Entry 6X3Z (electron microscopy, 3.23 A resolution); this record covers chains D and E of the 9 polymer chains in the assembly.

Chain D:
Molecule: Gamma-aminobutyric acid receptor subunit alpha-1
From: Homo sapiens
Reference sequence: P14867 (GBRA1_HUMAN); the construct has insertions or renumbered stretches relative to UniProt, so the offset changes along the chain: 1-312 = UniProt 28-339; 320-358 = UniProt 418-456
Sequence (358 residues; numbered 1 to 358; the number before each row is that of its first residue):
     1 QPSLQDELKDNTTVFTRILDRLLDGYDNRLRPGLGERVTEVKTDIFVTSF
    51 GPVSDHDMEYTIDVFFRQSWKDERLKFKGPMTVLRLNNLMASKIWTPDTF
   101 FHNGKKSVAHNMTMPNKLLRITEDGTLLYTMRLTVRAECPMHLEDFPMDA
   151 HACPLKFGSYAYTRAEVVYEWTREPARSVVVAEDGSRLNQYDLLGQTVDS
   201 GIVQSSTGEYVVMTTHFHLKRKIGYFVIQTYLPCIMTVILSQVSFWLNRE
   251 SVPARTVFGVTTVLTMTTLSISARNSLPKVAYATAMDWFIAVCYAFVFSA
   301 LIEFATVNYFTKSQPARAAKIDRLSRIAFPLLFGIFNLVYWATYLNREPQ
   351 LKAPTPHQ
Unresolved in the structure: 1-9, 348-358
Differences from the reference sequence: linker (313-319)
Swiss-Prot annotation at these positions:
  - binding site (4-aminobutanoate): Arg67, Thr130
  - binding site (3alpha-hydroxy-5alpha-pregnan-11,20-dione): Trp246
  - glycosylation (N-linked (GlcNAc...) asparagine): Asn11, Asn111
Disulfide bonds: Cys139-Cys153
Covalent attachments: N-acetylglucosamine (NAG) linked to Asn111
Ligand contacts: gamma-amino-butanoic acid (ABU): Phe65, Arg67, Leu118, Thr130

Chain E:
Molecule: Gamma-aminobutyric acid receptor subunit gamma-2
From: Homo sapiens
Reference sequence: P18507 (GBRG2_HUMAN); residues 3-322 here correspond to UniProt positions 42-361 (UniProt number = residue number + 39)
Sequence (417 residues; row label = number of the first residue in the row; numbers below 1 keep their minus sign (Trp-36 is residue -36)):
   -36 WSHPQFEKGGGSGGGSGGSSAWSHPQFEKLEVLFQGPQKSDDDYEDYASN
    14 KTWVLTPKVPEGDVTVILNNLLEGYDNKLRPDIGVKPTLIHTDMYVNSIG
    64 PVNAINMEYTIDIFFAQTWYDRRLKFNSTIKVLRLNSNMVGKIWIPDTFF
   114 RNSKKADAHWITTPNRMLRIWNDGRVLYTLRLTIDAECQLQLHNFPMDEH
   164 SCPLEFSSYGYPREEIVYQWKRSSVEVGDTRSWRLYQFSFVGLRNTTEVV
   214 KTTSGDYVVMSVYFDLSRRMGYFTIQTYIPCTLIVVLSWVSFWINKDAVP
   264 ARTSLGITTVLTMTTLSTIARKSLPKVSYVTAMDLFVSVCFIFVFSALVE
   314 YGTLHYFVSSQPARAAKMDSYARIFFPTAFCLFNLVYWVSYLYLSRGSGA
   364 TNFSLLKQAGDVEENPG
Unresolved in the structure: -36 to 24, 358-380
Differences from the reference sequence: linker (323-329)
Swiss-Prot annotation at these positions:
  - glycosylation (N-linked (GlcNAc...) asparagine): Asn13, Asn90, Asn208
Disulfide bonds: Cys151-Cys165
Covalent attachments: N-acetylglucosamine (NAG) linked to Asn208

Interface between chain D and chain E:
Contacting residue pairs - 94 pairs, chain D then chain E:
  Asp27(D) - Thr28(E)  hydrogen bond
  Asn28(D) - Asn101(E)  hydrogen bond (backbone-side chain)
  Arg29(D) - Leu31(E)
  Arg29(D) - Asn32(E)  hydrogen bond
  Arg29(D) - Leu35(E)
  Leu30(D) - Val27(E)  hydrophobic
  Leu30(D) - Thr28(E)
  Leu30(D) - Leu31(E)  hydrophobic
  Leu34(D) - Val27(E)  hydrophobic
  His56(D) - Tyr199(E)
  Asp57(D) - Arg197(E)  hydrogen bond (backbone-side chain)
  Asp57(D) - Tyr199(E)  hydrogen bond (backbone-side chain)
  Met58(D) - Tyr199(E)
  Trp95(D) - Asn99(E)
  Thr96(D) - Asn99(E)
  Pro97(D) - Thr126(E)
  Asp98(D) - Thr126(E)
  Thr99(D) - Ile124(E)
  Thr99(D) - Thr125(E)  hydrogen bond (backbone-backbone)
  Phe100(D) - Phe77(E)  hydrophobic
  Phe100(D) - Ile124(E)
  Phe100(D) - Asn128(E)
  Phe100(D) - Arg144(E)
  Phe101(D) - Ile124(E)  hydrophobic
  Phe101(D) - Arg144(E)  hydrogen bond (backbone-side chain)
  His102(D) - Arg144(E)  hydrogen bond (backbone-side chain)
  Gly104(D) - Arg144(E)  hydrogen bond (backbone-side chain)
  Lys105(D) - His122(E)
  Lys105(D) - Arg197(E)
  Lys106(D) - Asp120(E)  salt bridge
  Lys106(D) - Ala121(E)
  Ser107(D) - Ile124(E)
  Val108(D) - Ile124(E)
  Ala109(D) - Ile124(E)  hydrophobic
  Met131(D) - Thr125(E)
  Leu133(D) - Thr125(E)
  Glu138(D) - Ser195(E)
  Tyr160(D) - Phe77(E)  hydrophobic
  Tyr160(D) - Asn128(E)
  Tyr160(D) - Arg129(E)
  Tyr160(D) - Met130(E)  hydrophobic
  Tyr160(D) - Thr142(E)
  Tyr160(D) - Leu143(E)  hydrogen bond (side chain-backbone)
  Tyr160(D) - Arg144(E)
  Ala161(D) - Leu98(E)
  Ala161(D) - Arg129(E)
  Ala161(D) - Met130(E)  hydrophobic
  Ala161(D) - Arg132(E)
  Tyr162(D) - Arg97(E)
  Tyr162(D) - Asn99(E)  hydrogen bond
  Thr163(D) - Arg97(E)
  Thr163(D) - Arg132(E)
  Glu166(D) - Arg97(E)  salt bridge
  Thr207(D) - Arg132(E)  hydrogen bond (backbone-side chain)
  Tyr210(D) - Arg132(E)  hydrogen bond
  Val252(D) - Ala261(E)  hydrophobic
  Pro253(D) - Pro263(E)  hydrophobic
  Pro253(D) - Ala264(E)  hydrophobic
  Thr256(D) - Ala264(E)
  Thr256(D) - Leu268(E)
  Val257(D) - Ser267(E)
  Val260(D) - Leu268(E)  hydrophobic
  Val260(D) - Thr271(E)
  Val263(D) - Leu250(E)  hydrophobic
  Leu264(D) - Thr275(E)
  Thr267(D) - Ile247(E)
  Thr267(D) - Thr275(E)
  Ile271(D) - Leu279(E)  hydrophobic
  Ile271(D) - Ile282(E)  hydrophobic
  Arg274(D) - Tyr235(E)
  Arg274(D) - Ile238(E)
  Arg274(D) - Gln239(E)
  Lys279(D) - Tyr199(E)
  Lys279(D) - Gln200(E)
  Lys279(D) - Tyr235(E)
  Val280(D) - Tyr235(E)
  Ala281(D) - Tyr199(E)
  Ala281(D) - Arg232(E)
  Ala281(D) - Gly234(E)
  Ala281(D) - Tyr235(E)
  Tyr282(D) - Ile238(E)
  Tyr294(D) - Leu246(E)  hydrophobic
  Tyr294(D) - Ile247(E)
  Phe298(D) - Val249(E)  hydrophobic
  Phe298(D) - Leu250(E)  hydrophobic
  Leu301(D) - Leu250(E)  hydrophobic
  Ala305(D) - Trp256(E)
  Ala305(D) - Ile257(E)  hydrophobic
  Asn308(D) - Trp256(E)
  Asn308(D) - Ile257(E)
  Asn308(D) - Asn258(E)  hydrogen bond (side chain-backbone)
  Tyr309(D) - Trp256(E)
  Tyr309(D) - Arg336(E)
  Lys312(D) - Asn258(E)
Interface residues without a listed pair, chain D (59 interface residues in all): Phe66, Pro140, Ser206, Asn275, Asp287, Phe304
Interface residues without a listed pair, chain E (54 interface residues in all): Ser61, Asp75, Thr146, Glu189, Val253

Summary:
The interface between chain D and chain E involves 59 residues on one side and 54 on the other, with 14
hydrogen bonds and 2 salt bridges. Polar contacts include Lys106(D)-Asp120(E), Glu166(D)-Arg97(E) and
Asp27(D)-Thr28(E). Bound to chain D: gamma-amino-butanoic acid.
Chain D is Gamma-aminobutyric acid receptor subunit alpha-1 and chain E is Gamma-aminobutyric acid receptor
subunit gamma-2, both from Homo sapiens; the structure, Human GABAA receptor alpha1-beta2-gamma2 subtype in
complex with GABA, was determined by electron microscopy together with 6X3S, 6X3T, 6X3U, 6X3V, 6X3W, 6X3X and
6X40 from the same study.
